PDB entry 5DX3 | X-ray diffraction, 2.09 A resolution | chains A and C of the 4 polymer chains in the assembly

[Chain A]
Protein: Estrogen receptor
From: Homo sapiens
Reference sequence: P03372 (ESR1_HUMAN); residues 297-554 here = UniProt positions 297-554
Chain sequence (261 residues; numbered 294 to 554; the number before each row is that of its first residue):
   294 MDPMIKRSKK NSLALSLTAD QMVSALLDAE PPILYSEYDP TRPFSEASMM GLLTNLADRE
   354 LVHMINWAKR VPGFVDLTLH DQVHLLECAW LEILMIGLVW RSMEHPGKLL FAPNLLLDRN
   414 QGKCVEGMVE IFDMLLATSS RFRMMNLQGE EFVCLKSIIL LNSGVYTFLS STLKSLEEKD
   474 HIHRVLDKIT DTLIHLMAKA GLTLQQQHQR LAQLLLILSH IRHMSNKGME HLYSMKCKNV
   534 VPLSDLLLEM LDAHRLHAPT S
Not modelled in the structure: 294-306, 462-471, 548-554
Construct notes: initiating methionine (294); expression tag (295-296); engineered mutation Ser537 (Tyr in P03372)
Residues lining bound ligands: estradiol (EST): Met343, Leu346, Leu349, Ala350, Glu353, Leu384, Leu387, Met388, Leu391, Arg394, Phe404, Met421, Ile424, Leu428, Gly521, His524, Leu525

[Chain C]
Protein: Stapled Peptide SRC2-P3
Reference sequence: Q15596 (NCOA2_HUMAN); residues 2-12 here correspond to UniProt positions 687-697 (UniProt number = residue number + 685)
Chain sequence (13 residues; each row starts with the number of its first residue):
     1 XHKXLHRLLQ DSX
Construct notes: expression tag (1, 13); conflict 5GM_4 (Ile689 in Q15596)
Modified / non-standard residues: ACE (acetyl group) at position 1, 5GM ((4S)-2,4-dimethyl-L-norleucine) at position 4, NH2 (amino group) at position 13; Leu8 (2-methyl-L-norleucine; MK8)
Glycans and other covalent adducts: covalent link 5GM_4-Leu8

[How chain A and chain C interact]
Residue-residue contacts (18):
  Ile358(A) with Leu5(C), hydrophobic; Leu8(C); Leu9(C), hydrophobic
  Lys362(A) with Leu9(C), hydrogen bond (side chain-backbone); Asp11(C), hydrogen bond (side chain-backbone)
  Leu372(A) with His6(C); Gln10(C)
  His373(A) with His6(C)
  Gln375(A) with Leu9(C)
  Val376(A) with His6(C); Leu9(C), hydrophobic
  Leu379(A) with Leu9(C), hydrophobic
  Glu380(A) with Lys3(C), salt bridge
  Asp538(A) with 5GM_4(C)
  Leu539(A) with 5GM_4(C)
  Glu542(A) with Lys3(C); 5GM_4(C), hydrogen bond (side chain-backbone)
  Met543(A) with Leu5(C), hydrophobic
Also at the interface, not in a pair above, chain C (9 interface residues in all): Ser12

[Summary]
The interface between chain A and chain C involves 12 residues on one side and 9 on the other, with 3 hydrogen
bonds and 1 salt bridge. Polar pairs include Glu380(A)-Lys3(C), Lys362(A)-Leu9(C) and Lys362(A)-Asp11(C).
Bound to chain A: estradiol.
Here chain A is Estrogen receptor (Homo sapiens) and chain C is Stapled Peptide SRC2-P3. Entry 5DX3 (Estrogen
Receptor Alpha Ligand Binding Domain Y537S Mutant in Complex with Stapled Peptide SRC2-P3 and Estradiol) was
determined by X-ray diffraction (same publication as 5DXE, 5DXB, 5DXG and 5HYR).
